PDB entry 7M7F | electron microscopy, 3.20 A resolution | chains B and A of the 6 polymer chains in the assembly

Chain B (and A):
Molecule: EryAI, 6-deoxyerythronolide-B synthase EryA3, modules 5 and 6 chimera
From: Saccharopolyspora erythraea
Notes: EC 2.3.1.94; fragment: EryA1  + EryA3; chain A of this document is another copy of the same molecule, construct and numbering; everything in this record applies to it too
UniProtKB: chimeric construct of Q5UNP6, Q03133: residues 32-1485 from Q5UNP6 (Q5UNP6_SACER) positions 557-2010 (UniProt number = residue number + 525); residues 1491-1767 from Q03133 positions 2896-3172 (UniProt number = residue number + 1405)
Amino-acid sequence (1784 residues; row label = number of the first residue in the row):
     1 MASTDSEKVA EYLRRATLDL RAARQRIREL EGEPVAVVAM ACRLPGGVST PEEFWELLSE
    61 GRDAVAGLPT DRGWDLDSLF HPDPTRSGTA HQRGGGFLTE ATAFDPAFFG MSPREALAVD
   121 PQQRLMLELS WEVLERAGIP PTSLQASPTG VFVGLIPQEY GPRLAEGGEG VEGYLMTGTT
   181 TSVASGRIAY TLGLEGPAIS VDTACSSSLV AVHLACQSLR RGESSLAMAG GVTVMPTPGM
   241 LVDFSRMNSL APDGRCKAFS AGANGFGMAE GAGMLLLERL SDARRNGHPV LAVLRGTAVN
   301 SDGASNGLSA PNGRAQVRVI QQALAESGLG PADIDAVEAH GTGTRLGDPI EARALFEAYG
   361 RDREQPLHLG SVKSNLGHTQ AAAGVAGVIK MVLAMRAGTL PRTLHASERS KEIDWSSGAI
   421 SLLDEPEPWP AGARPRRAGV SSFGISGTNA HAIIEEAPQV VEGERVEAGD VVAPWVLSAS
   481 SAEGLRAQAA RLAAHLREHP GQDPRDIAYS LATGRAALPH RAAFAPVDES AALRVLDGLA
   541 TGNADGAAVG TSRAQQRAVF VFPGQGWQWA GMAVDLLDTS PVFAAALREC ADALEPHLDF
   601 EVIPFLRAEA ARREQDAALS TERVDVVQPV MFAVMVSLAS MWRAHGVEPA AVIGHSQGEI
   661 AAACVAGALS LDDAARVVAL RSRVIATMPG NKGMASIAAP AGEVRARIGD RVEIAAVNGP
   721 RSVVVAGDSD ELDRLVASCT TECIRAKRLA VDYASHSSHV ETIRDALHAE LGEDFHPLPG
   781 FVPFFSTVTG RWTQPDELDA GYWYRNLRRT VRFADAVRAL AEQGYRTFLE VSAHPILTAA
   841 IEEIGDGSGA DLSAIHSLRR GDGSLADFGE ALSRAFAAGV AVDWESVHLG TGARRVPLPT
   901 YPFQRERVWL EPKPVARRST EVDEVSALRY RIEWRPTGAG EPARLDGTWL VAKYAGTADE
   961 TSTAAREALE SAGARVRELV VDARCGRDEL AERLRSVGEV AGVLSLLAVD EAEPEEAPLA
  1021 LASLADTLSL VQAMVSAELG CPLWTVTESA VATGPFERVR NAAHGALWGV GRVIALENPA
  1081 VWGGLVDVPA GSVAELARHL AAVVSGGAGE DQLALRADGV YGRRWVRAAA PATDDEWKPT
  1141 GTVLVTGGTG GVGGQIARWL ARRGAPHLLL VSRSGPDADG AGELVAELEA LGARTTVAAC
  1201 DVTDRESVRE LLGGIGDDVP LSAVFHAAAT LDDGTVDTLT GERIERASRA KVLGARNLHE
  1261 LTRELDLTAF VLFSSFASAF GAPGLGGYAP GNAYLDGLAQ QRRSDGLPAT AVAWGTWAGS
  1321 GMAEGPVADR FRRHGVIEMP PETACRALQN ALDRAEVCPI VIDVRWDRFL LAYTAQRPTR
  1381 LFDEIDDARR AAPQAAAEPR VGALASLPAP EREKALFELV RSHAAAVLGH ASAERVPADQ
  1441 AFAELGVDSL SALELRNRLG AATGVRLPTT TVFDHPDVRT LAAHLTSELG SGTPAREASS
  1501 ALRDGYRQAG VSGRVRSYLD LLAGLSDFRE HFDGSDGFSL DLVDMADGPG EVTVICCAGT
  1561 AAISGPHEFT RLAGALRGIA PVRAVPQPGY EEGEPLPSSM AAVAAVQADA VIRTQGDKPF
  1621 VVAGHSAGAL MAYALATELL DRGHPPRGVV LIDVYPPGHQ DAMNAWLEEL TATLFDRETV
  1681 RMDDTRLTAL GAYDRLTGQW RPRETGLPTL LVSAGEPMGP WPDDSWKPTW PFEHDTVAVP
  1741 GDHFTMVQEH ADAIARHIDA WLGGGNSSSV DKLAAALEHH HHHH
Disordered / not traced: 913-1403, 1491-1784 (chain A: 1391-1784)
Glycans and other covalent adducts: compound PN7 linked to Ser1449
Differences from the reference sequence: expression tag (1-31, 1768-1784); linker (1486-1490)
UniProt features mapped onto this chain:
  - active site: Ser1626 (Nucleophile), His1743 (Proton acceptor)
  - binding site (substrate): Thr1560, Ala1627, Asp1653
From the paper describing this entry:
  - post-translational modification sites: Ser1449
  - binding site for the ligand PN7: Cys205, His340, His378, Ser1449
  - catalytic residues: Cys205, His340, Lys373, His378

Chain B / chain A interface:
Residue-residue contacts (211):
  Thr4(B) - Asp5(A)
  Asp5(B) - Asp5(A)
  Asp5(B) - Ser6(A)  hydrogen bond (backbone-side chain)
  Ser6(B) - Asp5(A)  hydrogen bond
  Val9(B) - Ser6(A)
  Val9(B) - Val9(A)  hydrophobic
  Val9(B) - Leu13(A)  hydrophobic
  Ala10(B) - Val9(A)  hydrophobic
  Tyr12(B) - Leu13(A)
  Leu13(B) - Val9(A)  hydrophobic
  Leu13(B) - Tyr12(A)
  Leu13(B) - Leu13(A)  hydrophobic
  Leu13(B) - Ala16(A)  hydrophobic
  Ala16(B) - Leu13(A)  hydrophobic
  Ala16(B) - Ala16(A)
  Ala16(B) - Thr17(A)
  Thr17(B) - Ala16(A)
  Asp19(B) - Leu20(A)
  Asp19(B) - Arg24(A)  salt bridge
  Leu20(B) - Asp19(A)
  Leu20(B) - Leu20(A)
  Leu20(B) - Ala23(A)  hydrophobic
  Ala23(B) - Leu20(A)  hydrophobic
  Ala23(B) - Ala23(A)
  Ala23(B) - Ile27(A)
  Arg24(B) - Asp19(A)  salt bridge
  Arg26(B) - Ile27(A)
  Arg26(B) - Glu31(A)  salt bridge
  Ile27(B) - Ala23(A)
  Ile27(B) - Arg26(A)
  Ile27(B) - Ile27(A)  hydrophobic
  Leu30(B) - Ile27(A)  hydrophobic
  Leu30(B) - Leu30(A)
  Leu30(B) - Glu31(A)
  Glu31(B) - Arg26(A)  salt bridge
  Glu31(B) - Leu30(A)
  Ala66(B) - Asp1118(A)
  Gly67(B) - Phe1056(A)
  Leu68(B) - Phe1056(A)
  Thr70(B) - Glu933(A)
  Thr70(B) - Trp934(A)  hydrogen bond (side chain-backbone)
  Thr70(B) - Arg935(A)  hydrogen bond (backbone-side chain)
  Thr70(B) - Pro936(A)
  Thr70(B) - Thr1053(A)
  Thr70(B) - Tyr1121(A)
  Asp71(B) - Pro936(A)
  Trp74(B) - Glu933(A)
  Asp75(B) - Arg931(A)  salt bridge
  Leu76(B) - Glu933(A)
  Leu76(B) - Pro1055(A)
  Asp77(B) - Arg931(A)  salt bridge
  Asp77(B) - Pro1055(A)
  Asp77(B) - Arg1303(A)  hydrogen bond (backbone-side chain)
  Asp77(B) - Glu1356(A)
  Asp77(B) - Val1357(A)
  Phe80(B) - Pro1055(A)  hydrophobic
  Phe80(B) - Arg1303(A)  hydrogen bond (backbone-side chain)
  His81(B) - Arg1303(A)
  His81(B) - Pro1308(A)
  His81(B) - Ala1355(A)
  Pro82(B) - Arg1303(A)
  Pro82(B) - Asp1305(A)
  Pro82(B) - Gly1306(A)
  Pro82(B) - Leu1307(A)
  Pro82(B) - Pro1308(A)  hydrophobic
  Arg86(B) - Asp1135(A)  salt bridge
  Arg86(B) - Asp1353(A)  hydrogen bond (side chain-backbone)
  Ser87(B) - Gly167(A)
  Ser87(B) - Gly168(A)  hydrogen bond (side chain-backbone)
  Ser87(B) - Glu172(A)  hydrogen bond
  Gly88(B) - Ala165(A)
  Arg93(B) - Pro1055(A)  hydrogen bond (side chain-backbone)
  Arg93(B) - Phe1056(A)
  Arg93(B) - Ser1304(A)
  Gln145(B) - Ala304(A)
  Ala146(B) - Arg314(A)
  Ile156(B) - Thr180(A)
  Ile156(B) - Ser182(A)
  Pro157(B) - Thr180(A)
  Pro157(B) - Thr181(A)
  Glu159(B) - Arg163(A)
  Glu159(B) - Leu164(A)  hydrogen bond (side chain-backbone)
  Gly161(B) - Arg163(A)  hydrogen bond (backbone-side chain)
  Pro162(B) - Arg163(A)
  Arg163(B) - Glu159(A)
  Arg163(B) - Gly161(A)  hydrogen bond (side chain-backbone)
  Arg163(B) - Arg163(A)
  Arg163(B) - Pro912(A)
  Leu164(B) - Glu159(A)
  Leu164(B) - Gly239(A)
  Leu164(B) - Val242(A)
  Leu164(B) - Asp243(A)
  Ala165(B) - Gly88(A)
  Ala165(B) - Pro238(A)
  Ala165(B) - Gly239(A)
  Ala165(B) - Val242(A)
  Glu166(B) - Ser87(A)
  Gly167(B) - Ser87(A)
  Gly168(B) - Ser87(A)  hydrogen bond (backbone-side chain)
  Glu172(B) - Ser87(A)
  Glu172(B) - Asp243(A)
  Glu172(B) - Arg246(A)
  Gly173(B) - Asp243(A)
  Gly173(B) - Arg246(A)
  Gly173(B) - Met247(A)
  Tyr174(B) - Asp243(A)
  Leu175(B) - Asp243(A)
  Met176(B) - Met240(A)  hydrophobic
  Met176(B) - Asp243(A)  hydrogen bond (backbone-side chain)
  Met176(B) - Phe244(A)  hydrophobic
  Thr180(B) - Ile156(A)
  Thr181(B) - Pro157(A)
  Thr181(B) - Asp202(A)  hydrogen bond
  Ser182(B) - Asp202(A)  hydrogen bond (backbone-side chain)
  Ser182(B) - Ala204(A)
  Ser182(B) - Ser446(A)
  Val183(B) - Ser446(A)
  Gly186(B) - Ser446(A)
  Arg187(B) - Leu308(A)
  Ala189(B) - Ser301(A)
  Ala189(B) - Gly303(A)
  Tyr190(B) - Gly303(A)
  Tyr190(B) - Ala304(A)
  Tyr190(B) - Ser305(A)
  Tyr190(B) - Gly307(A)  hydrogen bond (side chain-backbone)
  Tyr190(B) - Leu308(A)  hydrophobic
  Gly193(B) - Gly303(A)
  Gly193(B) - Ala304(A)
  Leu194(B) - Ser301(A)
  Leu194(B) - Gly303(A)  hydrogen bond (backbone-backbone)
  Glu195(B) - Asn300(A)
  Glu195(B) - Ser301(A)
  Glu195(B) - Arg314(A)  salt bridge
  Glu195(B) - Ala315(A)
  Glu195(B) - Arg318(A)
  Gly196(B) - Ser301(A)  hydrogen bond (backbone-backbone)
  Pro197(B) - Val299(A)
  Ala198(B) - Thr203(A)
  Ala198(B) - Thr448(A)  hydrogen bond (backbone-side chain)
  Ile199(B) - Val201(A)  hydrophobic
  Ile199(B) - Thr203(A)
  Ile199(B) - Val210(A)  hydrophobic
  Ser200(B) - Val201(A)
  Ser200(B) - Asp202(A)  hydrogen bond (backbone-backbone)
  Val201(B) - Ser200(A)
  Asp202(B) - Thr181(A)  hydrogen bond
  Asp202(B) - Ser182(A)
  Asp202(B) - Ser200(A)  hydrogen bond (backbone-backbone)
  Asp202(B) - Asp202(A)
  Thr203(B) - Ser182(A)
  Thr203(B) - Ala198(A)
  Thr203(B) - Ile199(A)
  Ala204(B) - Ser182(A)  hydrogen bond (backbone-side chain)
  Val210(B) - Ile199(A)  hydrophobic
  His213(B) - Arg221(A)  hydrogen bond
  His213(B) - Glu223(A)  salt bridge
  Leu214(B) - Leu214(A)  hydrophobic
  Gln217(B) - Arg221(A)
  Arg221(B) - His213(A)
  Arg221(B) - Gln217(A)
  Glu223(B) - His213(A)  salt bridge
  Glu223(B) - Val299(A)  hydrogen bond (side chain-backbone)
  Gly239(B) - Leu164(A)
  Gly239(B) - Ala165(A)
  Met240(B) - Met176(A)  hydrophobic
  Met240(B) - Thr180(A)
  Val242(B) - Leu164(A)
  Asp243(B) - Leu164(A)
  Asp243(B) - Glu172(A)
  Asp243(B) - Gly173(A)
  Asp243(B) - Met176(A)
  Phe244(B) - Met176(A)  hydrophobic
  Arg246(B) - Glu172(A)
  Arg246(B) - Gly173(A)
  Met247(B) - Gly173(A)
  Met247(B) - Met176(A)  hydrophobic
  Val299(B) - Pro197(A)
  Val299(B) - Glu223(A)
  Asn300(B) - Glu195(A)
  Asn300(B) - Gly196(A)
  Ser301(B) - Ala189(A)
  Ser301(B) - Leu194(A)
  Ser301(B) - Glu195(A)
  Ser301(B) - Gly196(A)  hydrogen bond (backbone-backbone)
  Ser301(B) - Ala198(A)
  Asp302(B) - Glu195(A)
  Gly303(B) - Ala189(A)
  Gly303(B) - Tyr190(A)
  Gly303(B) - Gly193(A)
  Gly303(B) - Leu194(A)  hydrogen bond (backbone-backbone)
  Gly303(B) - Glu195(A)
  Ala304(B) - Tyr190(A)
  Ala304(B) - Gly193(A)
  Ser305(B) - Tyr190(A)
  Gly307(B) - Tyr190(A)
  Leu308(B) - Thr177(A)
  Leu308(B) - Val183(A)  hydrophobic
  Leu308(B) - Gly186(A)
  Leu308(B) - Arg187(A)
  Leu308(B) - Tyr190(A)
  Asn312(B) - Glu195(A)  hydrogen bond
  Ala315(B) - Glu195(A)
  Arg318(B) - Glu195(A)  salt bridge
  Gln322(B) - Glu223(A)
  Ser446(B) - Ser182(A)  hydrogen bond (side chain-backbone)
  Ser446(B) - Val183(A)
  Ser446(B) - Gly186(A)
  Thr448(B) - Ala198(A)  hydrogen bond (side chain-backbone)
  Pro912(B) - Arg163(A)
  Leu1450(B) - Arg246(A)
  Phe1473(B) - Asn306(A)
Also at the interface, not in a pair above, chain B (108 interface residues in all): Thr85, Gly94, Thr177, Pro238, Ala298, Arg314
Also at the interface, not in a pair above, chain A (112 interface residues in all): Ala10, Gln145, Ala146, Pro162, Leu175, Thr179, Ala298, Asp302, Asn312, Gln322, Ile445, Arg1354
The authors on this interface:
  - interface residues, chain B: Asp75(B)

In short:
Chain B and chain A form an interface of 108 and 112 residues respectively; the contacts include 32 hydrogen
bonds and 11 salt bridges. Among the polar pairs are Asp19(B)-Arg24(A), Arg26(B)-Glu31(A) and
Asp75(B)-Arg931(A). The paper reports catalytic residues Cys205(B), His340(B) and Lys373(B) among others; a
binding site for the ligand PN7 at Cys205(B), His340(B) and His378(B) among others.
Both chains are EryAI, 6-deoxyerythronolide-B synthase EryA3, modules 5 and 6 chimera (Saccharopolyspora
erythraea). Entry 7M7F (6-Deoxyerythronolide B synthase (DEBS) module 1 in complex with antibody fragment 1B2:
State 1) was determined by electron microscopy, deposited together with 7M7E, 7M7G, 7M7H, 7M7I and 7M7J.
